Entry 3MGP (X-ray diffraction, 2.44 A resolution); this record covers chains D and J of the 10 polymer chains in the assembly.

== Chain D ==
Molecule: Histone H2B 1.1
Organism: Xenopus laevis
UniProt: P02281 (H2B11_XENLA); residues -2 to 122 here correspond to UniProt positions 2-126 (UniProt number = residue number + 4)
Sequence (125 residues; each row starts with the number of its first residue; numbers below 1 keep their minus sign (Pro-2 is residue -2)):
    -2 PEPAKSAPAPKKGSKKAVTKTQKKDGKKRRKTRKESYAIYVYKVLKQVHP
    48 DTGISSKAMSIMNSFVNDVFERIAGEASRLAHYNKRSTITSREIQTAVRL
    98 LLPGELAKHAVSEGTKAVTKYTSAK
Disordered / not traced: -2 to 22
Ion coordination: Co2+ site 1: Val45 (shared with 1 residue of chain E); Co2+ site 2 near His79 (its only coordinating residue here); Co2+ site 3: Glu102, His106
Swiss-Prot annotation at these positions:
  - modified residue: Lys2 (N6-acetyllysine), Lys9 (N6-acetyllysine), Ser11 (Phosphoserine), Lys12 (N6-acetyllysine), Lys17 (N6-acetyllysine)
  - glycosylation: Ser109 (O-linked (GlcNAc) serine)
  - cross-link: Lys117 (Glycyl lysine isopeptide (Lys-Gly) (interchain with G-Cter in ubiquitin))
From the paper describing this entry:
  - Co2+ coordination: Val45, His79, His106

== Chain J ==
Molecule: 147-nt DNA strand
Sequence (147 nucleotides; each row starts with the number of its first residue; numbers below 1 keep their minus sign (DA-73 is residue -73)):
   -73 ATCAATATCCACCTGCAGATACTACCAAAAGTGTATTTGGAAACTGCTCC
   -23 ATCAAAAGGCATGTTCAGCTGGATTCCAGCTGAACATGCCTTTTGATGGA
    27 GCAGTTTCCAAATACACTTTTGGTAGTATCTGCAGGTGGATATTGAT
Ion coordination: Co2+ site 1 near DG-56 (its only coordinating residue here); Co2+ site 2: DG-35, DG-34; Co2+ site 3 near DG-6 (its only coordinating residue here); Co2+ site 4 near DG-3 (its only coordinating residue here); Co2+ site 5 near DG5 (its only coordinating residue here); Co2+ site 6 near DG24 (its only coordinating residue here); Co2+ site 7 near DG25 (its only coordinating residue here); Co2+ site 8 near DG27 (its only coordinating residue here); Co2+ site 9 near DA29 (its only coordinating residue here); Co2+ site 10 near DG48 (its only coordinating residue here); Co2+ site 11 near DG61 (its only coordinating residue here); Co2+ site 12 near DG71 (its only coordinating residue here)

== Chain D / chain J interface ==
Contacting residue pairs - 22 pairs, chain D then chain J:
  Gly23(D) - DA51(J)  phosphate contact
  Gly23(D) - DG52(J)  sugar contact
  Lys24(D) - DT50(J)  base contact
  Lys24(D) - DA51(J)  sugar contact
  Lys25(D) - DC-27(J)  phosphate contact
  Lys25(D) - DT-26(J)  salt bridge to the phosphate
  Lys25(D) - DA51(J)  phosphate contact
  Lys25(D) - DG52(J)  salt bridge to the phosphate
  Arg26(D) - DT-29(J)  hydrogen bond to the base
  Arg26(D) - DG-28(J)  hydrogen bond to the sugar
  Arg26(D) - DC-27(J)  phosphate contact
  Arg27(D) - DT50(J)  sugar contact
  Lys28(D) - DT50(J)  salt bridge to the phosphate
  Lys28(D) - DA51(J)  phosphate contact
  Arg30(D) - DG49(J)  phosphate contact
  Arg30(D) - DT50(J)  phosphate contact
  Lys31(D) - DG49(J)  phosphate contact
  Lys31(D) - DT50(J)  hydrogen bond to the phosphate
  Glu32(D) - DG49(J)  phosphate contact
  Ser33(D) - DG49(J)  hydrogen bond to the phosphate
  Ile36(D) - DG48(J)  phosphate contact
  Tyr37(D) - DG48(J)  sugar contact
Interface residues without a listed pair, chain D (13 interface residues in all): Thr85
Interface residues without a listed pair, chain J (10 interface residues in all): DA38

== In short ==
Chain D and chain J form an interface of 13 and 10 residues respectively, with 4 hydrogen bonds and 3 salt
bridges. Polar contacts include Arg26(D)-DT-29(J), Arg26(D)-DG-28(J) and Lys31(D)-DT50(J). Glu102(D) and
His106(D) form the Co2+ site 3. DG-35(J) and DG-34(J) form the Co2+ site 2. The paper reports Co2+
coordination by Val45(D), His79(D) and His106(D).
Chain D is Histone H2B 1.1 (Xenopus laevis) and chain J is a 147-nt DNA strand; the structure, Binding of
Cobalt ions to the Nucleosome Core Particle, was determined by X-ray diffraction together with 3MGQ, 3MGR and
3MGS from the same study.
